PDB entry 9VMA | electron microscopy, 3.46 A resolution | chains A and G of the 18 polymer chains in the assembly

== Chain A ==
Protein: RNA-dependent DNA polymerase
From: Escherichia coli
UniProtKB: A0A6D0I497 (A0A6D0I497_ECOLX); residue numbers follow UniProt; this construct covers 1-499
Chain sequence (499 residues; numbered 1 to 499; the number before each row is that of its first residue):
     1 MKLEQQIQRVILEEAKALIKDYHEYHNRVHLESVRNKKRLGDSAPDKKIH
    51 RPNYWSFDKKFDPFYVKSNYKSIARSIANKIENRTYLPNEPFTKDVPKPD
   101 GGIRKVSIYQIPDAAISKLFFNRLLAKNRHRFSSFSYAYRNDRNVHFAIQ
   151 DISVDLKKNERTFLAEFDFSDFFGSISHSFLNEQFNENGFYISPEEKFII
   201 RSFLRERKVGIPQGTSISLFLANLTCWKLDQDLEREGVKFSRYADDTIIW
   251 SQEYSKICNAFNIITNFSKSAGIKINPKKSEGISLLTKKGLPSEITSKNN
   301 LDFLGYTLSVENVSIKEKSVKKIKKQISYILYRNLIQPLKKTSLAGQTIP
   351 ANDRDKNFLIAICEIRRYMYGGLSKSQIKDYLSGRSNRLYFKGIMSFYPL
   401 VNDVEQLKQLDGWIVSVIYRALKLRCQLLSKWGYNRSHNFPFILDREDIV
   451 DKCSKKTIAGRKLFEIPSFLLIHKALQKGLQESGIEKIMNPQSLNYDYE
Disordered / not traced: 497-499
Bound ions: Mg2+: Phe169, Asp245
Residues lining bound ligands: 2'-deoxyadenosine 5'-triphosphate (DTP): Lys98, Gly101, Arg104, Tyr139, Phe169, Ser170, Asp171, Phe172, Phe173, Gln213, Asp245, Asp246, Asn276, Lys278, Lys279, Tyr496
Reported in the primary citation:
  - conformationally variable residues (loop rearrangement): Phe92 to Ile108, Ser133 to Asn144, Lys288 to Asn299
  - catalytic residues: Tyr243 to Asp246 (by similarity / conservation)
  - catalytic residues: Asp245, Asp246
  - binding site for 2'-deoxyadenosine 5'-triphosphate: Asp245, Asp246
  - binding site for 2'-deoxyadenosine 5'-triphosphate: Lys98, Arg104 (proposed by the authors, not directly observed)
  - mutagenesis - Y25A, K98A/R104A, R140A: decreased catalytic activity
  - mutagenesis - Y496A/Y498A: abolished catalytic activity
  - mutagenesis - Y496A/Y498A: abolished growth in response to phage defense

== Chain G ==
Molecule: 188-nt RNA strand
From: Escherichia coli
Sequence (188 nucleotides; each row starts with the number of its first residue):
     1 CAUUCUCUCAUAGGGAUAACGGUGUGGCCUUCUACCUGUUAGAAAUAAUG
    51 GGUCUUCAGUUGUAAUUCGUUGCAACUGACGGGGGGGUGGUGUCAAAGCC
   101 GUUUCAACCAAGUGGUAACUUACUUUUACUUGGGUUUAUACCGUGGAAAA
   151 GCCUGAGUCUAACUCAGGCUUUUUUGUUUAGAGGGCUU
Disordered / not traced: 42-45, 156-166, 179-188
Residues lining bound ligands: 2'-deoxyadenosine 5'-triphosphate (DTP): U125, U126, U127
Reported in the primary citation:
  - mutagenesis - G114C: abolished catalytic activity
  - mutagenesis - G114C: abolished growth

== How chain A and chain G interact ==
Residue-residue contacts - 144 pairs, chain A then chain G:
  Tyr22(A) - C142(G)  sugar contact
  His23(A) - G21(G)  hydrogen bond to the base
  His23(A) - G22(G)  hydrogen bond to the sugar
  Tyr25(A) - U121(G)  hydrogen bond to the base
  His26(A) - G21(G)  base contact
  His26(A) - C141(G)  hydrogen bond to the sugar
  His26(A) - C142(G)  hydrogen bond to the sugar
  Asn27(A) - G22(G)  hydrogen bond to the sugar
  Asn27(A) - U23(G)  hydrogen bond to the sugar
  Asn27(A) - C141(G)  base contact
  Val29(A) - U121(G)  base contact
  His30(A) - A140(G)  sugar contact
  His30(A) - C141(G)  sugar contact
  Leu31(A) - G24(G)  sugar contact
  Glu32(A) - U121(G)  phosphate contact
  Lys47(A) - U121(G)  base contact
  Lys47(A) - C141(G)  phosphate contact
  Lys47(A) - C142(G)  salt bridge to the phosphate
  Lys48(A) - U121(G)  hydrogen bond to the base
  His50(A) - U121(G)  hydrogen bond to the base
  Arg51(A) - U3(G)  hydrogen bond to the base
  Arg51(A) - C142(G)  sugar contact
  Arg51(A) - G143(G)  sugar contact
  Lys59(A) - G13(G)  salt bridge to the phosphate
  Lys60(A) - U11(G)  sugar contact
  Lys60(A) - A12(G)  salt bridge to the phosphate
  Phe64(A) - U3(G)  stacking on the base
  Tyr65(A) - A12(G)  hydrogen bond to the phosphate
  Lys67(A) - U4(G)  salt bridge to the phosphate
  Ser68(A) - U3(G)  hydrogen bond to the phosphate
  Asn69(A) - A12(G)  hydrogen bond to the base
  Ser72(A) - U8(G)  hydrogen bond to the base
  Ser72(A) - A10(G)  hydrogen bond to the base
  Ser72(A) - U11(G)  sugar contact
  Ser72(A) - A12(G)  hydrogen bond to the base
  Ile73(A) - U11(G)  sugar contact
  Arg75(A) - A10(G)  hydrogen bond to the sugar
  Ser76(A) - U11(G)  hydrogen bond to the phosphate
  Ile77(A) - U11(G)  base contact
  Lys80(A) - U11(G)  hydrogen bond to the base
  Asn89(A) - U11(G)  base contact
  Val96(A) - U125(G)  base contact
  Pro97(A) - U124(G)  hydrogen bond to the sugar
  Lys98(A) - U125(G)  phosphate contact
  Lys98(A) - U126(G)  salt bridge to the phosphate
  Pro99(A) - U124(G)  sugar contact
  Pro99(A) - U125(G)  phosphate contact
  Arg104(A) - U125(G)  hydrogen bond to the sugar
  Tyr243(A) - U126(G)  base contact
  Ala244(A) - U126(G)  base contact
  Asp245(A) - U126(G)  hydrogen bond to the base
  Asp246(A) - U126(G)  hydrogen bond to the base
  Leu304(A) - U126(G)  base contact
  Gly305(A) - U127(G)  base contact
  Lys316(A) - U127(G)  base contact
  Lys318(A) - U125(G)  salt bridge to the phosphate
  Lys318(A) - U126(G)  salt bridge to the phosphate
  Lys318(A) - U127(G)  base contact
  Lys321(A) - C109(G)  phosphate contact
  Lys321(A) - A110(G)  salt bridge to the phosphate
  Lys322(A) - U127(G)  hydrogen bond to the sugar
  Lys322(A) - A128(G)  base contact
  Lys325(A) - C119(G)  hydrogen bond to the base
  Lys325(A) - U120(G)  hydrogen bond to the base
  Gln326(A) - U120(G)  hydrogen bond to the base
  Ser328(A) - A107(G)  base contact
  Ser328(A) - C108(G)  sugar contact
  Tyr329(A) - C119(G)  base contact
  Tyr329(A) - U120(G)  stacking on the base
  Tyr332(A) - A107(G)  stacking on the base
  Tyr332(A) - A118(G)  phosphate contact
  Tyr332(A) - C119(G)  hydrogen bond to the phosphate
  Arg333(A) - U120(G)  salt bridge to the phosphate
  Ile336(A) - A107(G)  sugar contact
  Gln337(A) - C119(G)  phosphate contact
  Gln337(A) - U120(G)  hydrogen bond to the phosphate
  Lys340(A) - A118(G)  salt bridge to the phosphate
  Arg367(A) - U130(G)  hydrogen bond to the base
  Tyr368(A) - C129(G)  hydrogen bond to the base
  Tyr368(A) - U130(G)  base contact
  Gly371(A) - U130(G)  base contact
  Gly371(A) - U131(G)  base contact
  Gly372(A) - U131(G)  base contact
  Lys375(A) - G81(G)  hydrogen bond to the base
  Lys379(A) - U55(G)  hydrogen bond to the sugar
  Asp380(A) - U33(G)  base contact
  Asp380(A) - U55(G)  hydrogen bond to the base
  Leu382(A) - U56(G)  sugar contact
  Ser383(A) - U55(G)  hydrogen bond to the base
  Ser383(A) - U56(G)  phosphate contact
  Arg385(A) - U33(G)  sugar contact
  Arg385(A) - A34(G)  base contact
  Arg385(A) - C54(G)  hydrogen bond to the base
  Arg385(A) - U55(G)  hydrogen bond to the base
  Ser386(A) - U33(G)  base contact
  Arg388(A) - U31(G)  hydrogen bond to the sugar
  Arg388(A) - C32(G)  hydrogen bond to the base
  Tyr390(A) - U131(G)  base contact
  Tyr390(A) - G132(G)  phosphate contact
  Lys392(A) - C129(G)  base contact
  Lys392(A) - U130(G)  hydrogen bond to the sugar
  Lys392(A) - U131(G)  sugar contact
  Gly393(A) - C129(G)  base contact
  Ile394(A) - C129(G)  base contact
  Phe397(A) - A128(G)  sugar contact
  Phe397(A) - C129(G)  base contact
  Tyr398(A) - A128(G)  hydrogen bond to the base
  Lys408(A) - G81(G)  sugar contact
  Gln409(A) - G82(G)  sugar contact
  Asp411(A) - G81(G)  base contact
  Gly412(A) - G81(G)  phosphate contact
  Gly412(A) - G82(G)  base contact
  Trp413(A) - G82(G)  base contact
  Trp413(A) - C108(G)  hydrogen bond to the phosphate
  Trp413(A) - C109(G)  phosphate contact
  Val415(A) - G81(G)  base contact
  Ser416(A) - G82(G)  hydrogen bond to the base
  Ser416(A) - G83(G)  base contact
  Val417(A) - A107(G)  sugar contact
  Val417(A) - C108(G)  sugar contact
  Arg420(A) - G82(G)  hydrogen bond to the base
  Arg420(A) - G83(G)  hydrogen bond to the base
  Arg420(A) - A106(G)  hydrogen bond to the base
  Arg420(A) - A107(G)  phosphate contact
  Arg420(A) - C108(G)  salt bridge to the phosphate
  Ala421(A) - A107(G)  sugar contact
  Lys423(A) - C105(G)  salt bridge to the phosphate
  Lys423(A) - A106(G)  salt bridge to the phosphate
  Leu424(A) - A107(G)  phosphate contact
  Gln427(A) - A106(G)  hydrogen bond to the phosphate
  Arg446(A) - G81(G)  hydrogen bond to the sugar
  Arg446(A) - G82(G)  salt bridge to the phosphate
  Val450(A) - G81(G)  base contact
  Thr457(A) - G52(G)  phosphate contact
  Gly460(A) - G51(G)  phosphate contact
  Lys462(A) - U53(G)  salt bridge to the phosphate
  Ile466(A) - G81(G)  hydrogen bond to the base
  Pro467(A) - G81(G)  hydrogen bond to the base
  Ser468(A) - G81(G)  base contact
  Lys474(A) - U56(G)  hydrogen bond to the base
  Lys474(A) - C57(G)  sugar contact
  Tyr496(A) - U126(G)  hydrogen bond to the base
  Tyr496(A) - U127(G)  phosphate contact
  Tyr496(A) - A128(G)  base contact
Interface residues without a listed pair, chain A (108 interface residues in all): Ile19, Glu24, Asp46, Ile49, Tyr86, Leu87, Asp100, Pro112, Ser319, Lys324, Ser376, Asn387, Ile414, Lys455, Leu470, Leu494
Interface residues without a listed pair, chain G (53 interface residues in all): C9, C80, A111, A117, A122

== In short ==
The interface between chain A and chain G involves 108 residues on one side and 53 on the other, with 52
hydrogen bonds, 15 salt bridges and 3 aromatic stacking contacts. Polar contacts include His23(A)-G21(G),
Tyr25(A)-U121(G) and Lys48(A)-U121(G). The paper reports catalytic residues Tyr243(A), Asp245(A) and
Asp246(A); Y25A, K98A/R104A and R140A of chain A reduce catalytic activity; 5 substitutions were tested in
all.
Chain A is RNA-dependent DNA polymerase and chain G is a 188-nt RNA strand, both from Escherichia coli; the
structure, Cryo-EM structure of substrate-bound DRT9 hexamer complex, was determined by electron microscopy
(same publication as 9VKU).
